PDB entry 3MG4 | X-ray diffraction, 3.11 A resolution | chains E and F of the 28 polymer chains in the assembly

# Chain E
Protein: Proteasome component PRE5
Organism: Saccharomyces cerevisiae
Notes: EC 3.4.25.1
Reference sequence: P40302 (PSA1_YEAST); the construct has insertions or renumbered stretches relative to UniProt, so the offset changes along the chain: 4-60 = UniProt 2-58; 63-180 = UniProt 59-176; 183-204 = UniProt 183-204; 210-233 = UniProt 211-234
Sequence (233 residues; row label = number of the first residue in the row; note: 7 numbers in that range are skipped by the numbering (no residue carries them; nothing is unmodelled there); a row labelled like 180A-180F holds insertion residues (180A, then the next letters in order)):
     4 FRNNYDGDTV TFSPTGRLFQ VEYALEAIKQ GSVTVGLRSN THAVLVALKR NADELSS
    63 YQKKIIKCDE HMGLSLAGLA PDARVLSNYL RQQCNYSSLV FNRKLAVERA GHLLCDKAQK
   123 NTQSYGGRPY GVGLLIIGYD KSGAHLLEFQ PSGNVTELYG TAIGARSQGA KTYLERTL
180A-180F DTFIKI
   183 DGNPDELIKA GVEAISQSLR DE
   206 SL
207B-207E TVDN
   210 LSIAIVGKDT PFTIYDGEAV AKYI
Swiss-Prot annotation at these positions:
  - modified residue: Ser-16 (Phosphoserine)
  - cross-link: Lys-191 (Glycyl lysine isopeptide (Lys-Gly) (interchain with G-Cter in ubiquitin))

# Chain F
Protein: Proteasome component C1
Organism: Saccharomyces cerevisiae
Notes: EC 3.4.25.1
Reference sequence: P21242 (PSA3_YEAST); the construct lacks a stretch of the UniProt sequence and is renumbered around it, so the offset changes along the chain: 5-180 = UniProt 5-180; 184-199 = UniProt 187-202; 201-206 = UniProt 203-208; 207-218 = UniProt 211-222; 1 more segments
Sequence (244 residues; each row starts with the number of its first residue; note: 4 numbers in that range are skipped by the numbering (no residue carries them; nothing is unmodelled there); a row labelled like 180A-180F holds insertion residues (180A, then the next letters in order)):
     5 GTGYDLSNSV FSPDGRNFQV EYAVKAVENG TTSIGIKCND GVVFAVEKLI TSKLLVPQKN
    65 VKIQVVDRHI GCVYSGLIPD GRHLVNRGRE EAASFKKLYK TPIPIPAFAD RLGQYVQAHT
   125 LYNSVRPFGV STIFGGVDKN GAHLYMLEPS GSYWGYKGAA TGKGRQSAKA ELEKLV
180A-180F DHHPEG
   184 LSAREAVKQA AKIIYL
   201 AHEDNK
206B-206C EK
   207 DFELEISWCS LS
218A-218C ETN
   219 GLHKFVKGDL LQEAIDFAQK EIN

# How chain E and chain F interact
Pairs across the interface (60):
  Asn-7(E) / Leu-10(F)
  Tyr-8(E) / Asp-9(F)  hydrogen bond
  Tyr-8(E) / Leu-10(F)  hydrophobic
  Thr-12(E) / Arg-130(F)
  Val-13(E) / Gln-23(F)
  Val-13(E) / Asn-127(F)
  Val-13(E) / Ser-128(F)
  Val-13(E) / Val-129(F)
  Val-13(E) / Arg-130(F)
  Thr-14(E) / Leu-10(F)
  Thr-14(E) / Gln-23(F)
  Phe-15(E) / Gln-23(F)  hydrogen bond (backbone-side chain)
  Phe-15(E) / Tyr-26(F)
  Phe-15(E) / Ala-27(F)  hydrophobic
  Phe-15(E) / Arg-130(F)
  Phe-15(E) / Pro-131(F)
  Ser-16(E) / Tyr-26(F)
  Pro-17(E) / Tyr-26(F)  hydrophobic
  Pro-17(E) / Lys-29(F)
  Thr-18(E) / Lys-29(F)
  Gly-19(E) / Tyr-26(F)
  Gly-19(E) / Lys-29(F)
  Gly-19(E) / Ala-30(F)
  Leu-21(E) / Leu-81(F)  hydrophobic
  Leu-21(E) / Arg-130(F)
  Glu-110(E) / Lys-63(F)  salt bridge
  His-114(E) / Arg-86(F)  hydrogen bond
  Cys-117(E) / Arg-86(F)
  Asp-118(E) / Arg-86(F)  salt bridge
  Asp-118(E) / Asn-90(F)
  Gln-121(E) / Pro-83(F)
  Gln-121(E) / Asp-84(F)
  Gln-121(E) / His-87(F)  hydrogen bond
  Thr-124(E) / Arg-130(F)  hydrogen bond (backbone-side chain)
  Gln-125(E) / His-123(F)
  Gln-125(E) / Val-129(F)
  Gln-125(E) / Arg-130(F)  hydrogen bond (backbone-backbone)
  Gln-125(E) / Phe-132(F)
  Tyr-127(E) / Ser-128(F)  hydrogen bond (backbone-backbone)
  Ser-154(E) / Pro-83(F)
  Gly-155(E) / Pro-83(F)
  Asn-156(E) / Ile-82(F)
  Asn-156(E) / Pro-83(F)
  Thr-158(E) / Asn-64(F)
  Glu-159(E) / Val-60(F)  hydrogen bond (backbone-backbone)
  Glu-159(E) / Lys-63(F)
  Glu-159(E) / Asn-64(F)  hydrogen bond (backbone-side chain)
  Leu-160(E) / Leu-58(F)
  Leu-160(E) / Leu-59(F)  hydrophobic
  Leu-160(E) / Val-60(F)
  Tyr-161(E) / Leu-58(F)  hydrogen bond (backbone-backbone)
  Tyr-161(E) / Leu-59(F)
  Tyr-161(E) / Val-60(F)
  Tyr-161(E) / Pro-61(F)
  Gly-162(E) / Leu-58(F)
  Lys-173(E) / Leu-58(F)
  Leu-176(E) / Leu-58(F)  hydrophobic
  Glu-177(E) / Ser-56(F)  hydrogen bond
  Glu-177(E) / Lys-57(F)
  Leu-180(E) / Lys-57(F)
Interface residues without a listed pair, chain E (33 interface residues in all): Ser-126, His-147
Interface residues without a listed pair, chain F (30 interface residues in all): Gly-133

# Summary
33 residues of chain E and 30 residues of chain F are in contact; the contacts include 11 hydrogen bonds and 2
salt bridges. Polar pairs include Glu-110(E)/Lys-63(F), Asp-118(E)/Arg-86(F) and Tyr-8(E)/Asp-9(F).
Here chain E is Proteasome component PRE5 and chain F is Proteasome component C1, both from Saccharomyces
cerevisiae. Entry 3MG4 (Structure of yeast 20S proteasome with Compound 1) was determined by X-ray
diffraction, deposited together with 3MG0, 3MG6, 3MG7 and 3MG8.
